3MXB - chains B and E of the 4 polymer chains in the assembly; structure by X-ray diffraction, 2.30 A resolution.

Chain B:
Protein: V2(K7E-G19S)
From: Chlamydomonas reinhardtii
Notes: engineered mutation(s): K7E,G19S,E8K
Sequence (173 residues; numbered 0 to 172; the number before each row is that of its first residue; numbering starts at 0):
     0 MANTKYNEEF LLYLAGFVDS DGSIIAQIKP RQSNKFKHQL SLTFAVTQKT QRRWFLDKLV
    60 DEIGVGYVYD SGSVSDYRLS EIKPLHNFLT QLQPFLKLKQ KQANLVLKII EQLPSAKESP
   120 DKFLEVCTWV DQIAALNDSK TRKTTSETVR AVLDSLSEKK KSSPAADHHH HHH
Not modelled in the structure: 0-1, 155-172
Metal / ion sites: Ca2+ site 1: Ser19 (shared with 1 residue of chain A; 1 residue of chain C; DC615(E) of chain E); Ca2+ site 2: Asp20 (shared with 1 residue of chain A; 1 residue of chain C; DC614(E) of chain E)

Chain E:
Molecule: 24-nt DNA strand
Sequence (24 nucleotides; each row starts with the number of its first residue):
   601 TCTGGCTGAG GTACCTGAGA ACAA
Metal / ion sites: Ca2+ site 1: DC614 (shared with 1 residue of chain A; Asp20(B) of chain B; 1 residue of chain C); Ca2+ site 2: DC615 (shared with 1 residue of chain A; Ser19(B) of chain B; 1 residue of chain C)

How chain B and chain E interact:
Pairs across the interface (40; chain B residue first):
  Ser19(B) - DC615(E)  phosphate contact
  Asp20(B) - DC614(E)  phosphate contact
  Asp20(B) - DC615(E)  phosphate contact
  Gly21(B) - DC615(E)  sugar contact
  Gly21(B) - DT616(E)  phosphate contact
  Ser22(B) - DC615(E)  sugar contact
  Ser22(B) - DT616(E)  hydrogen bond to the phosphate
  Ile24(B) - DT616(E)  base contact
  Ile24(B) - DG617(E)  phosphate contact
  Gln26(B) - DG617(E)  sugar contact
  Gln26(B) - DA618(E)  hydrogen bond to the phosphate
  Lys28(B) - DG619(E)  hydrogen bond to the base
  Arg30(B) - DA621(E)  base contact
  Arg30(B) - DC622(E)  base contact
  Ala44(B) - DT616(E)  base contact
  Thr46(B) - DC614(E)  sugar contact
  Thr46(B) - DC615(E)  base contact
  Thr46(B) - DT616(E)  base contact
  Gln47(B) - DC614(E)  hydrogen bond to the phosphate
  Lys48(B) - DA613(E)  salt bridge to the phosphate
  Lys48(B) - DC614(E)  hydrogen bond to the phosphate
  Arg51(B) - DC614(E)  salt bridge to the phosphate
  Val73(B) - DC614(E)  base contact
  Asp75(B) - DT616(E)  base contact
  Arg77(B) - DT616(E)  base contact
  Arg77(B) - DG617(E)  hydrogen bond to the base
  Lys98(B) - DT616(E)  salt bridge to the phosphate
  Ala133(B) - DG617(E)  phosphate contact
  Asn136(B) - DT616(E)  phosphate contact
  Asn136(B) - DG617(E)  hydrogen bond to the phosphate
  Asp137(B) - DT616(E)  hydrogen bond to the phosphate
  Ser138(B) - DT616(E)  phosphate contact
  Ser138(B) - DG617(E)  hydrogen bond to the phosphate
  Thr140(B) - DG617(E)  sugar contact
  Thr140(B) - DA618(E)  sugar contact
  Arg141(B) - DG617(E)  phosphate contact
  Arg141(B) - DA618(E)  phosphate contact
  Lys142(B) - DA618(E)  hydrogen bond to the phosphate
  Lys142(B) - DG619(E)  salt bridge to the phosphate
  Thr143(B) - DA618(E)  hydrogen bond to the phosphate
Also at the interface, not in a pair above, chain B (29 interface residues in all): Ile23, Ala25, Ile27, Pro29

In short:
29 residues of chain B and 9 residues of chain E are in contact; the contacts include 11 hydrogen bonds and 4
salt bridges. Among the polar pairs are Lys28(B)-DG619(E), Arg77(B)-DG617(E) and Ser22(B)-DT616(E). Asp20(B)
and DC614(E) coordinate Ca2+ site 1.
Chain B is V2(K7E-G19S) (Chlamydomonas reinhardtii) and chain E is a 24-nt DNA strand; the structure,
Molecular basis of engineered meganuclease targeting of the endogenous human RAG1 locus, was determined by
X-ray diffraction, deposited together with 3MX9, 3MXA and 2XE0.
